4WTC - chains T and A of the 3 polymer chains in the assembly; structure by X-ray diffraction, 2.75 A resolution.

[Chain T]
Molecule: RNA primer template agaaauuu
Sequence (8 nucleotides; each row starts with the number of its first residue):
     1 AGAAAUUU

[Chain A]
Protein: RNA-directed RNA polymerase
Source organism: Hepatitis C virus JFH-1
Notes: EC 2.7.7.48
Reference sequence: Q99IB8 (POLG_HCVJF); residues 1-570 here correspond to UniProt positions 2443-3012 (UniProt number = residue number + 2442)
Sequence (572 residues; row label = number of the first residue in the row; note: 8 numbers in that range are skipped by the numbering (no residue carries them; nothing is unmodelled there); numbers below 1 keep their minus sign (Met-1 is residue -1)):
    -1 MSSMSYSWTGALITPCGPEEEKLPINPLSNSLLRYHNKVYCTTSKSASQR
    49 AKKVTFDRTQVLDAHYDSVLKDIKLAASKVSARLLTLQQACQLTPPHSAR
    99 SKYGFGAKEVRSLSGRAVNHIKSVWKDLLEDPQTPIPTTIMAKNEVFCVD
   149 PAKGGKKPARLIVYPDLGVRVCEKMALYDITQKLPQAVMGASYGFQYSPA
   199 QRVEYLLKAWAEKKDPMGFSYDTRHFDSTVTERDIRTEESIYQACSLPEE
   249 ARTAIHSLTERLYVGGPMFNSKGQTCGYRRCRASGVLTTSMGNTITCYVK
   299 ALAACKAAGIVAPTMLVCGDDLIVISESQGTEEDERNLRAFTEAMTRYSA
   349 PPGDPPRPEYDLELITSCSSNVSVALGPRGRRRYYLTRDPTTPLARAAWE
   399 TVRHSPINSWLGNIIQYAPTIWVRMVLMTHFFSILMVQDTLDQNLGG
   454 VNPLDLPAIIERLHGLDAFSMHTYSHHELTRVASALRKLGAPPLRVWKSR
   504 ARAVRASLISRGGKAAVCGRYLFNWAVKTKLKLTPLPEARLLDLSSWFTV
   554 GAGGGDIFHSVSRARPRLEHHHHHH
Not modelled in the structure: -1, 542-578
Sequence notes: expression tag (-1 to 0, 571-578); engineered mutation Gly15 (Ser2457 in Q99IB8), Gln86 (Glu2528 in Q99IB8), Gln87 (Glu2529 in Q99IB8), His223 (Cys2665 in Q99IB8), Ile321 (Val2763 in Q99IB8); linker (444-445)
Metal / ion sites: Mn2+ site 1: Asp220, Asp318, Asp319 (together with CDP) (shared with 1 residue of chain P); Mn2+ site 2: Asp220, Thr221, Asp318 (together with CDP); Mn2+ site 3: Glu237, His254
Small-molecule neighbours: CDP (cytidine-5'-diphosphate): Arg48, Lys141, Arg158, Asp220, Thr221, Arg222, His223, Phe224, Asp225, Arg280, Ser282, Thr287, Asn291, Asp318, Asp319
UniProt features mapped onto this chain:
  - binding site (Mg(2+)): Asp220, Asp318, Asp319

[How chain T and chain A interact]
Residue-residue contacts - 38 pairs, chain T then chain A:
  A1(T) - Cys14(A)  base contact
  A1(T) - Gly15(A)  base contact
  A1(T) - Pro16(A)  hydrogen bond to the base
  A1(T) - Glu17(A)  base contact
  A1(T) - Ala97(A)  phosphate contact
  A1(T) - Met139(A)  base contact
  A1(T) - Asn142(A)  hydrogen bond to the base
  G2(T) - His95(A)  phosphate contact
  G2(T) - Ser96(A)  phosphate contact
  G2(T) - Ala97(A)  hydrogen bond to the phosphate
  G2(T) - Met139(A)  base contact
  G2(T) - Lys141(A)  hydrogen bond to the base
  G2(T) - Ile160(A)  base contact
  G2(T) - Tyr162(A)  sugar contact
  G2(T) - Arg168(A)  hydrogen bond to the phosphate
  G2(T) - Ser282(A)  base contact
  G2(T) - Gly283(A)  hydrogen bond to the sugar
  G2(T) - Thr287(A)  base contact
  A3(T) - Pro93(A)  phosphate contact
  A3(T) - Ser96(A)  hydrogen bond to the phosphate
  A3(T) - Arg168(A)  salt bridge to the phosphate
  A3(T) - Gly283(A)  sugar contact
  A3(T) - Val284(A)  sugar contact
  A3(T) - Leu285(A)  hydrogen bond to the sugar
  A4(T) - Lys172(A)  salt bridge to the phosphate
  A4(T) - Leu285(A)  sugar contact
  A4(T) - Ser288(A)  sugar contact
  A5(T) - Gln180(A)  hydrogen bond to the phosphate
  A5(T) - Phe193(A)  hydrogen bond to the sugar
  U6(T) - Phe193(A)  sugar contact
  U6(T) - Tyr195(A)  sugar contact
  U6(T) - Pro197(A)  sugar contact
  U7(T) - Ser196(A)  phosphate contact
  U7(T) - Ile413(A)  sugar contact
  U7(T) - Leu466(A)  sugar contact
  U8(T) - Gly445(A)  sugar contact
  U8(T) - Val454(A)  sugar contact
  U8(T) - Ile462(A)  phosphate contact
Other interface residues (no listed pair), chain A (34 interface residues in all): Leu91, Tyr176, Gly444

[In short]
8 residues of chain T face 34 of chain A across their interface, with 10 hydrogen bonds and 2 salt bridges.
Among the polar pairs are A1(T)-Pro16(A), A1(T)-Asn142(A) and G2(T)-Lys141(A). Chain A binds CDP. From
UniProt: 3 Mg2+-binding residues on chain A.
Chain T is RNA primer template agaaauuu and chain A is RNA-directed RNA polymerase (Hepatitis C virus JFH-1);
the structure, Crystal structure of hcv NS5B genotype 2A jfh-1 isolate with S15G E86Q E87Q C223H V321I
mutations ..., was determined by X-ray diffraction, deposited together with 4WTA, 4WTD, 4WTF, 4WTG, 4WTI, 4WTJ
and 3 further entries.
